PDB entry 7T2H | electron microscopy, 3.20 A resolution | chains A and B of the 5 polymer chains in the assembly

# Chain A
Protein: Guanine nucleotide-binding protein G(i) subunit alpha-1
Organism: Homo sapiens
UniProt: P63096 (GNAI1_HUMAN); residue numbers follow UniProt; this construct covers 1-354
Amino-acid sequence (354 residues; each row starts with the number of its first residue):
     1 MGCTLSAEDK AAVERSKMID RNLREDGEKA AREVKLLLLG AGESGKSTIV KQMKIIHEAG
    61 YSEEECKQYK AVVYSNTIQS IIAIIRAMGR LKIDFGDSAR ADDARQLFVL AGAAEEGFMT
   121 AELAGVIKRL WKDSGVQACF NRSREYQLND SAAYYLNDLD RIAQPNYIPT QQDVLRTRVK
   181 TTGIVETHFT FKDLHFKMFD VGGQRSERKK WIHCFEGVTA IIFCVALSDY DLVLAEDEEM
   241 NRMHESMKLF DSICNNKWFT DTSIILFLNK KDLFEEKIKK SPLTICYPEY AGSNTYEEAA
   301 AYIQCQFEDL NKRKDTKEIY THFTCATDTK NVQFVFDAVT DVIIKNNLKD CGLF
Unresolved in the structure: 1-4, 56-181, 234-240
Curated features (UniProtKB/Swiss-Prot):
  - region: Lys35 to Thr48 (G1 motif), Asp173 to Thr181 (G2 motif), Phe196 to Arg205 (G3 motif), Ile265 to Asp272 (G4 motif), Thr324 to Thr329 (G5 motif)
  - binding site (GTP): Glu43 to Thr48, Ser151, Leu175 to Thr181, Asp200 to Gln204, Asn269 to Asp272, Ala326
  - binding site (Mg(2+)): Ser47, Thr181
  - modified residue: Arg178 (ADP-ribosylarginine), Gln204 (Deamidated glutamine), Cys351 (ADP-ribosylcysteine)
  - lipidation: Gly2 (N-myristoyl glycine), Cys3 (S-palmitoyl cysteine)
  - natural variant: Gly40 (G40C: In NEDHISB; G40R: In NEDHISB), Gly45 (G45D: In NEDHISB), Thr48 (T48I: In NEDHISB; T48K: In NEDHISB), Gln52 (Q52P: In NEDHISB), Ser75 (deletion: In NEDHISB; uncertain significance), Gln172 (deletion: In NEDHISB), Asp173 (D173V: In NEDHISB), Glu186 to Phe189 (deletion: In NEDHISB; uncertain significance), Cys224 (C224Y: In NEDHISB), Lys270 (K270N: In NEDHISB; K270R: In NEDHISB), Asp272 (D272G: In NEDHISB), Ala326 (A326P: In NEDHISB), 1 further natural variant entry in UniProt
  - mutagenesis: Gly42 (G42R: Abolishes switch to an activated conformation and dissociation from beta and gamma subunits upon GTP binding. Abolishes interaction with RGS family members), Glu116 (E116L: Enhances interaction (inactive GDP-bound) with RGS14), Gln147 (Q147L: Enhances interaction (inactive GDP-bound) with RGS14), Glu245 (E245L: Enhances interaction (inactive GDP-bound) with RGS14)

# Chain B
Protein: Guanine nucleotide-binding protein G(I)/G(S)/G(T) subunit beta-1
Organism: Homo sapiens
UniProt: P62873 (GBB1_HUMAN); numbering as in UniProt (aligned over 2-340)
Amino-acid sequence (344 residues; row label = number of the first residue in the row; numbers below 1 keep their minus sign (Pro-3 is residue -3)):
    -3 PGSSGSELDQ LRQEAEQLKN QIRDARKACA DATLSQITNN IDPVGRIQMR TRRTLRGHLA
    57 KIYAMHWGTD SRLLVSASQD GKLIIWDSYT TNKVHAIPLR SSWVMTCAYA PSGNYVACGG
   117 LDNICSIYNL KTREGNVRVS RELAGHTGYL SCCRFLDDNQ IVTSSGDTTC ALWDIETGQQ
   177 TTTFTGHTGD VMSLSLAPDT RLFVSGACDA SAKLWDVREG MCRQTFTGHE SDINAICFFP
   237 NGNAFATGSD DATCRLFDLR ADQELMTYSH DNIICGITSV SFSKSGRLLL AGYDDFNCNV
   297 WDALKADRAG VLAGHDNRVS CLGVTDDGMA VATGSWDSFL KIWN
Unresolved in the structure: -3 to 4
Cystine bridges: Cys121-Cys149
Sequence notes: expression tag (-3 to 1)
Curated features (UniProtKB/Swiss-Prot):
  - modified residue: Ser2 (N-acetylserine), His266 (Phosphohistidine)
  - natural variant: Leu30 (L30F: In MRD42; uncertain significance), Arg52 (R52G: In MRD42), Gly64 (G64V: In MRD42), Asp76 (D76E: In MRD42; D76G: In MRD42), Gly77 (G77S: In MRD42), Lys78 (K78R: In MRD42), Ile80 (I80N: In MRD42; I80T: In MRD42), His91 (H91R: In MRD42; uncertain significance), Ala92 (A92T: In MRD42), Pro94 (P94S: In MRD42), Leu95 (L95P: In MRD42), Arg96 (R96L: In MRD42), 5 further natural variant entries in UniProt

# Interface between chain A and chain B
Contacting residue pairs (46; chain A residue first):
  Val13(A) with Asn88(B)
  Arg15(A) with Val90(B), hydrogen bond (side chain-backbone); His91(B), hydrogen bond
  Ser16(A) with Asn88(B), hydrogen bond; Lys89(B)
  Ile19(A) with Lys89(B)
  Asp20(A) with Lys89(B), salt bridge
  Leu23(A) with Gly53(B); Lys78(B); Ile80(B), hydrophobic; Lys89(B)
  Asp26(A) with Lys78(B), salt bridge
  Gly27(A) with Leu55(B)
  Thr182(A) with Asp118(B); Asn119(B)
  Gly183(A) with Leu117(B); Asn119(B), hydrogen bond (backbone-side chain)
  Ile184(A) with Trp99(B); Leu117(B), hydrogen bond (backbone-backbone)
  Phe199(A) with Trp99(B), hydrophobic
  Gln204(A) with Leu117(B); Asn119(B); Tyr145(B)
  Ser206(A) with Tyr145(B); Gly162(B)
  Glu207(A) with Asp186(B); Cys204(B), hydrogen bond
  Lys210(A) with Tyr145(B); Met188(B); Cys204(B); Asp228(B); Asn230(B), hydrogen bond; Asp246(B), salt bridge
  Trp211(A) with Leu117(B), hydrophobic; Tyr145(B)
  His213(A) with Lys57(B); Tyr59(B); Trp332(B)
  Cys214(A) with Tyr59(B), hydrogen bond (backbone-side chain); Trp99(B); Met101(B), hydrophobic
  Phe215(A) with Trp99(B), hydrophobic; Leu117(B), hydrophobic
  Glu216(A) with Lys57(B), salt bridge
  Trp258(A) with Arg314(B); Trp332(B), hydrophobic
Other interface residues (no listed pair), chain A (25 interface residues in all): Ala12, Glu186, Lys209
Other interface residues (no listed pair), chain B (31 interface residues in all): Arg52, Gln75, Ala92, Arg96, Ser97, Gly144

# In short
The interface between chain A and chain B involves 25 residues on one side and 31 on the other; the contacts
include 8 hydrogen bonds and 4 salt bridges. Polar pairs include Asp20(A)-Lys89(B), Asp26(A)-Lys78(B) and
Lys210(A)-Asp246(B).
Chain A is Guanine nucleotide-binding protein G(i) subunit alpha-1 and chain B is Guanine nucleotide-binding
protein G(I)/G(S)/G(T) subunit beta-1, both from Homo sapiens; the structure, CryoEM structure of mu-opioid
receptor - Gi protein complex bound to lofentanil (LFT), was determined by electron microscopy.
